PDB entry 8HUE | X-ray diffraction, 1.48 A resolution | chain A

# Chain A
Name: Fibroblast growth factor 2
Source organism: Homo sapiens
UniProtKB: P09038 (FGF2_HUMAN); residues 10-155 here correspond to UniProt positions 143-288 (UniProt number = residue number + 133)
Sequence (147 residues; row label = number of the first residue in the row):
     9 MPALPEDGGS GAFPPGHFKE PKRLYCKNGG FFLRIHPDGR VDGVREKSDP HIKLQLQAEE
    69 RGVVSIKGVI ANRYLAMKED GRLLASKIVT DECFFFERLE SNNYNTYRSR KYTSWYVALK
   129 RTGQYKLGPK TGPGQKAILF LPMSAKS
Disordered / not traced: 9-19, 155
Sequence notes: initiating methionine (9); engineered mutation E28 (Asp161 in P09038), I78 (Cys211 in P09038), I96 (Cys229 in P09038), P137 (Ser270 in P09038)
From the paper describing this entry:
  - binding site for 2,3,4,6-tetra-O-sulfonato-glucose: K128, R129, K134, K138
  - contacts within the chain: P58-I78 (hydrophobic contact), H59-I78 (hydrophobic contact), T98-E100 (hydrogen bond), W123-P137
  - mutagenesis - D28E/S137P (54.8 +/- 0.3 degC), C78I/C96I (54.8 +/- 0.3 degC), S137P (53.2 +/- 0.9 degC): increased stability
  - mutagenesis - D15E, D28E (51.9 +/- 0.8 degC): unchanged stability

# In short
The paper reports a binding site for 2,3,4,6-tetra-O-sulfonato-glucose at K128, R129 and K134 among others;
D28E/S137P, C78I/C96I and S137P increase stability; 5 substitutions were tested in all.
Chain A is Fibroblast growth factor 2 (Homo sapiens); the structure, Crystal structure of FGF2-M2 mutant -
D28E/C78I/C96I/S137P, was determined by X-ray diffraction (same publication as 8HU7).
